Entry 6HNR (X-ray diffraction, 1.58 A resolution); this record covers chains B and C of the 4 polymer chains in the assembly.

[Chain B (and C)]
Molecule: Pteridine reductase
From: Trypanosoma brucei brucei
Notes: chain C of this document is another copy of the same molecule, construct and numbering; everything in this record applies to it too
UniProt: O76290 (O76290_TRYBB); numbering as in UniProt (aligned over 1-268)
Sequence (288 residues; each row starts with the number of its first residue; numbers below 1 keep their minus sign (Met-19 is residue -19)):
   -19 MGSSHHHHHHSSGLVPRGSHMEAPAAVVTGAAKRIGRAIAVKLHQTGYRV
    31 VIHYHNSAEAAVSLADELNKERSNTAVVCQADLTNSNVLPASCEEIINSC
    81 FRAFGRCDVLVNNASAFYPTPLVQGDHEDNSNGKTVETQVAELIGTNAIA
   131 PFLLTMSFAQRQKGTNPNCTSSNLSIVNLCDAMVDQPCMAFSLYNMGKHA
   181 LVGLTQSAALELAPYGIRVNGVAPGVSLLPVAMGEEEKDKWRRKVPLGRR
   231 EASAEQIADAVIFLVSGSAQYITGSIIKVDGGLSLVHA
Disordered / not traced: -19 to 1, 104-113, 143-151 (chain C: -19 to 2, 104-113, 143-150)
Sequence notes: initiating methionine (-19); expression tag (-18 to 0)
Modified residues: Cys168 (S-oxy cysteine; CSX)
Ligand contacts:
  - GFE (1-(3,4-dichlorophenyl)-6,6-dimethyl-1,3,5-triazine-2,4-diamine): Arg14, Ser95, Ala96, Phe97, Asp161, Tyr174, Val206, Ser207, Leu208, Leu209, Pro210, Met213, Trp221
  - NADP (NAP; NADP nicotinamide-adenine-dinucleotide phosphate): Gly10, Lys13, Arg14, Ile15, Gly16, His33, Tyr34, His35, Asn36, Ser37, Ala61, Asp62, Leu63, Thr64, Asn93, Ala94, Ser95, Ala96, Thr126, Leu159, Cys160, Asp161, Tyr174, Lys178, Pro204, Gly205, Val206, Ser207, Leu208

[Chain B / chain C interface]
Contacting residue pairs (72):
  Asn65(B) - Glu117(C)  hydrogen bond
  Asn65(B) - Val120(C)
  Ser66(B) - Glu117(C)
  Asn67(B) - Glu117(C)
  Leu69(B) - Glu117(C)
  Pro70(B) - Val116(C)  hydrophobic
  Pro70(B) - Glu117(C)
  Pro101(B) - Glu191(C)
  Leu102(B) - Phe132(C)  hydrophobic
  Leu102(B) - Met136(C)  hydrophobic
  Leu102(B) - Ala188(C)  hydrophobic
  Leu102(B) - Glu191(C)  hydrogen bond (backbone-side chain)
  Val103(B) - Ala139(C)  hydrophobic
  Val103(B) - Gln140(C)
  Val116(B) - Pro70(C)  hydrophobic
  Val116(B) - Phe132(C)  hydrophobic
  Val116(B) - Leu133(C)  hydrophobic
  Glu117(B) - Asn65(C)  hydrogen bond
  Glu117(B) - Ser66(C)
  Glu117(B) - Leu69(C)
  Glu117(B) - Pro70(C)
  Val120(B) - Ile129(C)  hydrophobic
  Ala128(B) - Met176(C)
  Ile129(B) - Val120(C)  hydrophobic
  Phe132(B) - Leu102(C)  hydrophobic
  Phe132(B) - Val116(C)  hydrophobic
  Phe132(B) - Ser172(C)
  Phe132(B) - Leu173(C)  hydrophobic
  Phe132(B) - Met176(C)  hydrophobic
  Leu133(B) - Val116(C)  hydrophobic
  Leu133(B) - Glu117(C)
  Met136(B) - Leu102(C)  hydrophobic
  Ala139(B) - Val103(C)  hydrophobic
  Gln140(B) - Leu102(C)
  Gln140(B) - Val103(C)
  Asp165(B) - Gln186(C)
  Pro167(B) - Ser187(C)
  Pro167(B) - Leu190(C)  hydrophobic
  Met169(B) - Leu190(C)
  Met169(B) - Glu191(C)
  Ala170(B) - Glu191(C)
  Ser172(B) - Phe132(C)
  Ser172(B) - Ser187(C)
  Ser172(B) - Glu191(C)
  Leu173(B) - Phe132(C)  hydrophobic
  Asn175(B) - Gly183(C)  hydrogen bond (side chain-backbone)
  Asn175(B) - Ser187(C)  hydrogen bond
  Met176(B) - Ala128(C)
  Met176(B) - Ala180(C)
  Met176(B) - Leu184(C)
  His179(B) - His179(C)
  His179(B) - Gly183(C)
  His179(B) - Gln186(C)
  Ala180(B) - Met176(C)
  Gly183(B) - Asn175(C)
  Gly183(B) - His179(C)
  Leu184(B) - Met176(C)
  Gln186(B) - Asp165(C)
  Gln186(B) - His179(C)
  Ser187(B) - Pro167(C)
  Ser187(B) - Ser172(C)
  Ser187(B) - Asn175(C)  hydrogen bond
  Ala188(B) - Leu102(C)  hydrophobic
  Leu190(B) - Pro167(C)
  Leu190(B) - Met169(C)  hydrophobic
  Glu191(B) - Pro101(C)
  Glu191(B) - Leu102(C)  hydrogen bond (side chain-backbone)
  Glu191(B) - Met169(C)
  Glu191(B) - Ala170(C)
  Glu191(B) - Ser172(C)
  Leu192(B) - Val103(C)  hydrophobic
  Tyr195(B) - Val103(C)
Interface residues without a listed pair, chain B (42 interface residues in all): Ile124, Thr135, Val164, Cys168, Val182
Interface residues without a listed pair, chain C (41 interface residues in all): Asn67, Ile124, Thr135, Val164, Val182, Leu192, Tyr195

[In short]
The interface between chain B and chain C involves 42 residues on one side and 41 on the other; the contacts
include 7 hydrogen bonds. Polar contacts include Asn65(B)-Glu117(C), Leu102(B)-Glu191(C) and
Asn175(B)-Gly183(C). Chain B binds NADP and compound GFE.
Chain B and chain C are both Pteridine reductase (Trypanosoma brucei brucei); the structure, Trypanosoma
brucei PTR1 in complex with the triazine inhibitor 1 (F217), was determined by X-ray diffraction (same
publication as 6HNC and 6HOW).
